PDB entry 1NWH | X-ray diffraction, 2.00 A resolution | chains A and B

== Chain A (and B) ==
Protein: Aspartate-semialdehyde dehydrogenase
Organism: Haemophilus influenzae
Notes: EC 1.2.1.11; chain B of this document is another copy of the same molecule, construct and numbering; everything in this record applies to it too
UniProt: P44801 (DHAS_HAEIN); residue numbers follow UniProt; this construct covers 1-371
Chain sequence (371 residues; row label = number of the first residue in the row):
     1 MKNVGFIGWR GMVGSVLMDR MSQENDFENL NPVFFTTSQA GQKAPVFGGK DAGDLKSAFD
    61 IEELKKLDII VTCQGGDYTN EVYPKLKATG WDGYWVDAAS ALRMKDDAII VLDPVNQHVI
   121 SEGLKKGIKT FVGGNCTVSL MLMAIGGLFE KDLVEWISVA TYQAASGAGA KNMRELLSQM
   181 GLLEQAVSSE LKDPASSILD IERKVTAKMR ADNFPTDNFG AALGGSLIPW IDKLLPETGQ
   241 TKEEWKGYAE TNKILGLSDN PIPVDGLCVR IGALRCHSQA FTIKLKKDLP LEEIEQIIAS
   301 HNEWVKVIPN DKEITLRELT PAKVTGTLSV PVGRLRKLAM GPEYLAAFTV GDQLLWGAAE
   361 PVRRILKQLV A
Not modelled in the structure: 40-54
Sequence notes: modified residue (136)
Modified / non-standard residues: Cys-136 ((4S)-4-{[(2S)-2-amino-3-oxopropyl]sulfanyl}-L-homoserine; HTI)
Swiss-Prot annotation at these positions:
  - active site: His-277 (Proton acceptor)
  - binding site (NADP(+)): Arg-10 to Val-13, Thr-37, Ser-38, Gln-74, Ser-166, Gln-353
  - binding site (phosphate): Arg-103, Lys-246
  - binding site (substrate): Gln-163, Glu-243, Arg-270
  - mutagenesis: Arg-103 (R103K: 2-fold increase in affinity for ASA, 23-fold decrease in affinity for phosphate, and 275-fold decrease in activity ...), Glu-243 (E243D: No change in affinity for ASA and 82-fold decrease in activity), Lys-246 (K246R: 2-fold increase in affinity for ASA, nearly no change in affinity for phosphate, and 30-fold decrease in activity), Arg-270 (R270K: 2-fold decrease in affinity for ASA and 825-fold decrease in activity)
From the paper describing this entry:
  - conformationally variable residues (order/disorder transition): Gln-39 to Asp-54
  - catalytic residues: Glu-243, Arg-270, His-277
  - contacts within the chain: Cys-136/His-277 (hydrogen bond)

== How chain A and chain B interact ==
Pairs across the interface (171):
  Met-12(A) / Ile-198(B)  hydrophobic
  Ser-15(A) / Leu-199(B)
  Val-16(A) / Leu-199(B)  hydrophobic
  Asp-19(A) / Arg-203(B)  salt bridge
  Trp-156(A) / Trp-156(B)  hydrophobic
  Trp-156(A) / Met-340(B)  hydrophobic
  Trp-156(A) / Tyr-344(B)
  Ser-158(A) / Ser-158(B)
  Ser-158(A) / Thr-282(B)
  Ser-158(A) / Met-340(B)
  Ala-160(A) / Ala-160(B)  hydrophobic
  Ala-160(A) / Tyr-162(B)
  Ala-160(A) / Ala-280(B)  hydrophobic
  Thr-161(A) / Tyr-162(B)  hydrogen bond (backbone-side chain)
  Tyr-162(A) / Ala-160(B)
  Tyr-162(A) / Thr-161(B)  hydrogen bond (side chain-backbone)
  Tyr-162(A) / Tyr-162(B)  hydrophobic
  Tyr-162(A) / Leu-227(B)  hydrophobic
  Tyr-162(A) / Val-269(B)
  Tyr-162(A) / Ile-271(B)  hydrophobic
  Ala-170(A) / Ile-198(B)
  Met-173(A) / Ile-198(B)  hydrophobic
  Arg-174(A) / Glu-190(B)  hydrogen bond (side chain-backbone)
  Arg-174(A) / Leu-191(B)  hydrogen bond (side chain-backbone)
  Arg-174(A) / Asp-193(B)  hydrogen bond (side chain-backbone)
  Arg-174(A) / Pro-194(B)
  Arg-174(A) / Ser-196(B)  hydrogen bond
  Arg-174(A) / Ile-198(B)
  Arg-174(A) / Ile-201(B)
  Leu-177(A) / Glu-184(B)
  Leu-177(A) / Leu-191(B)  hydrophobic
  Leu-177(A) / Ile-201(B)  hydrophobic
  Leu-177(A) / Val-205(B)  hydrophobic
  Met-180(A) / Met-180(B)
  Met-180(A) / Gly-224(B)
  Gly-181(A) / Glu-184(B)
  Leu-183(A) / Met-180(B)  hydrophobic
  Glu-184(A) / Leu-177(B)
  Glu-184(A) / Gly-181(B)
  Gln-185(A) / Glu-184(B)  hydrogen bond
  Gln-185(A) / Gln-185(B)
  Glu-190(A) / Arg-174(B)  hydrogen bond (backbone-side chain)
  Leu-191(A) / Arg-174(B)  hydrogen bond (backbone-side chain)
  Leu-191(A) / Leu-177(B)  hydrophobic
  Leu-191(A) / Ser-178(B)
  Asp-193(A) / Arg-174(B)  hydrogen bond (backbone-side chain)
  Ser-196(A) / Arg-174(B)  hydrogen bond
  Ile-198(A) / Met-12(B)  hydrophobic
  Ile-198(A) / Ala-170(B)
  Ile-198(A) / Met-173(B)  hydrophobic
  Ile-198(A) / Arg-174(B)
  Leu-199(A) / Met-12(B)  hydrophobic
  Leu-199(A) / Ser-15(B)
  Leu-199(A) / Asp-19(B)
  Ile-201(A) / Arg-174(B)
  Ile-201(A) / Leu-177(B)  hydrophobic
  Glu-202(A) / Arg-275(B)  salt bridge
  Glu-202(A) / Thr-325(B)
  Arg-203(A) / Asp-19(B)  salt bridge
  Val-205(A) / Leu-177(B)  hydrophobic
  Val-205(A) / Leu-274(B)  hydrophobic
  Thr-206(A) / Thr-325(B)
  Met-209(A) / Ala-322(B)  hydrophobic
  Arg-210(A) / Ala-322(B)  hydrogen bond (side chain-backbone)
  Arg-210(A) / Lys-323(B)  hydrogen bond (side chain-backbone)
  Arg-210(A) / Thr-325(B)  hydrogen bond (side chain-backbone)
  Phe-219(A) / Leu-316(B)
  Gly-220(A) / Leu-316(B)
  Ala-221(A) / Leu-316(B)
  Gly-225(A) / Gly-272(B)
  Gly-225(A) / Ala-273(B)
  Ser-226(A) / Thr-320(B)
  Ser-226(A) / Pro-321(B)
  Ser-226(A) / Ala-322(B)  hydrogen bond (side chain-backbone)
  Leu-227(A) / Tyr-162(B)  hydrophobic
  Leu-227(A) / Ile-271(B)  hydrophobic
  Leu-227(A) / Ser-278(B)
  Leu-227(A) / Thr-320(B)
  Leu-227(A) / Pro-321(B)
  Leu-227(A) / Phe-348(B)  hydrophobic
  Ile-228(A) / Leu-316(B)  hydrophobic
  Pro-229(A) / Thr-315(B)
  Pro-229(A) / Leu-319(B)
  Pro-229(A) / Arg-334(B)  hydrogen bond (backbone-side chain)
  Pro-229(A) / Phe-348(B)  hydrophobic
  Trp-230(A) / Asn-310(B)
  Trp-230(A) / Asp-311(B)
  Trp-230(A) / Lys-312(B)
  Trp-230(A) / Thr-315(B)
  Trp-230(A) / Leu-316(B)  hydrophobic
  Trp-230(A) / Arg-334(B)
  Leu-234(A) / Asn-310(B)
  Thr-238(A) / Arg-336(B)
  Gly-239(A) / Asn-310(B)  hydrogen bond (backbone-side chain)
  Gly-239(A) / Arg-334(B)
  Gly-239(A) / Arg-336(B)
  Gln-240(A) / Arg-336(B)
  Thr-241(A) / Arg-334(B)
  Glu-244(A) / Arg-334(B)  salt bridge
  Glu-244(A) / Arg-336(B)  salt bridge
  Asp-265(A) / Arg-336(B)  salt bridge
  Asp-265(A) / Leu-338(B)
  Asp-265(A) / Ala-339(B)  hydrogen bond (side chain-backbone)
  Gly-266(A) / Arg-336(B)  hydrogen bond (backbone-side chain)
  Gly-266(A) / Leu-338(B)
  Leu-267(A) / Ala-280(B)  hydrophobic
  Leu-267(A) / Arg-334(B)
  Leu-267(A) / Ala-347(B)
  Leu-267(A) / Phe-348(B)  hydrophobic
  Val-269(A) / Tyr-162(B)
  Val-269(A) / Phe-348(B)  hydrophobic
  Ile-271(A) / Leu-227(B)  hydrophobic
  Gly-272(A) / Gly-224(B)
  Gly-272(A) / Gly-225(B)
  Ala-273(A) / Gly-225(B)
  Leu-274(A) / Val-205(B)  hydrophobic
  Arg-275(A) / Glu-202(B)  salt bridge
  Ser-278(A) / Leu-227(B)
  Ala-280(A) / Leu-267(B)  hydrophobic
  Thr-282(A) / Ser-158(B)  hydrogen bond
  Asn-310(A) / Trp-230(B)
  Asn-310(A) / Leu-234(B)
  Asn-310(A) / Gly-239(B)  hydrogen bond (side chain-backbone)
  Asp-311(A) / Trp-230(B)
  Lys-312(A) / Trp-230(B)
  Thr-315(A) / Pro-229(B)
  Thr-315(A) / Trp-230(B)
  Leu-316(A) / Phe-219(B)
  Leu-316(A) / Gly-220(B)
  Leu-316(A) / Ala-221(B)
  Leu-316(A) / Ile-228(B)  hydrophobic
  Leu-316(A) / Trp-230(B)  hydrophobic
  Leu-319(A) / Pro-229(B)
  Thr-320(A) / Ser-226(B)
  Thr-320(A) / Leu-227(B)
  Pro-321(A) / Ser-226(B)
  Pro-321(A) / Leu-227(B)
  Ala-322(A) / Met-209(B)  hydrophobic
  Ala-322(A) / Arg-210(B)  hydrogen bond (backbone-side chain)
  Ala-322(A) / Ser-226(B)  hydrogen bond (backbone-side chain)
  Lys-323(A) / Arg-210(B)  hydrogen bond (backbone-side chain)
  Thr-325(A) / Glu-202(B)
  Thr-325(A) / Thr-206(B)
  Thr-325(A) / Arg-210(B)  hydrogen bond (backbone-side chain)
  Arg-334(A) / Pro-229(B)  hydrogen bond (side chain-backbone)
  Arg-334(A) / Trp-230(B)
  Arg-334(A) / Gly-239(B)
  Arg-334(A) / Thr-241(B)
  Arg-334(A) / Glu-244(B)  salt bridge
  Arg-334(A) / Leu-267(B)
  Arg-336(A) / Thr-238(B)
  Arg-336(A) / Gly-239(B)
  Arg-336(A) / Gln-240(B)
  Arg-336(A) / Glu-244(B)  salt bridge
  Arg-336(A) / Asp-265(B)  salt bridge
  Arg-336(A) / Gly-266(B)  hydrogen bond (side chain-backbone)
  Leu-338(A) / Asp-265(B)
  Leu-338(A) / Gly-266(B)
  Ala-339(A) / Tyr-248(B)  hydrophobic
  Ala-339(A) / Pro-263(B)
  Ala-339(A) / Asp-265(B)  hydrogen bond (backbone-side chain)
  Met-340(A) / Trp-156(B)  hydrophobic
  Met-340(A) / Ile-157(B)
  Met-340(A) / Pro-263(B)
  Met-340(A) / Asp-265(B)
  Tyr-344(A) / Trp-156(B)  hydrophobic
  Ala-347(A) / Leu-267(B)
  Phe-348(A) / Leu-227(B)  hydrophobic
  Phe-348(A) / Pro-229(B)  hydrophobic
  Phe-348(A) / Leu-267(B)  hydrophobic
  Phe-348(A) / Val-269(B)  hydrophobic
Also at the interface, not in a pair above, chain A (89 interface residues in all): Ile-157, Ser-178, Pro-194, Ala-222, Asp-232, Tyr-248, Pro-263, Phe-281, Val-324, Lys-337, Ala-346, Leu-354
Also at the interface, not in a pair above, chain B (90 interface residues in all): Val-16, Leu-183, Val-187, Ala-222, Val-264, Phe-281, Val-324, Lys-337, Ala-346

== In short ==
89 residues of chain A face 90 of chain B across their interface, with 28 hydrogen bonds and 10 salt bridges.
Polar pairs include Asp-19(A)/Arg-203(B), Glu-202(A)/Arg-275(B) and Glu-244(A)/Arg-334(B). The paper reports
catalytic residues Glu-243(A), Arg-270(A) and His-277(A); conformational variability at Gln-39(A).
Both chains are Aspartate-semialdehyde dehydrogenase (Haemophilus influenzae). Entry 1NWH (Crystal Structure
of Aspartate Semialdehyde Dehydrogenase from Haemophilus influenzae as a Tetrahedral Hemithioacetal Reaction
Intermediate at ...) was determined by X-ray diffraction together with 1NWC and 1NX6 from the same study.
